1G2D - chains B and C of the 3 polymer chains in the assembly; structure by X-ray diffraction, 2.20 A resolution.

Chain B:
Molecule: 16-nt DNA strand
Sequence (16 nucleotides; each row starts with the number of its first residue):
    18 TCCTTTTATAGCGTCC

Chain C:
Molecule: Tata box zinc finger protein
Source organism: Mus musculus
Reference sequence: P08046 (EGR1_MOUSE); residues 102-190 here correspond to UniProt positions 333-421 (UniProt number = residue number + 231)
Amino-acid sequence (90 residues; row label = number of the first residue in the row):
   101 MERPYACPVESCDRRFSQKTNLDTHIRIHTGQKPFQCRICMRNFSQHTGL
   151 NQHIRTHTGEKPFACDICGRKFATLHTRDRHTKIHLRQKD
Disordered / not traced: 190
Curated features (UniProtKB/Swiss-Prot):
  - zinc finger: Tyr105 to His129 (C2H2-type 1), Phe135 to His157 (C2H2-type 2), Phe163 to His185 (C2H2-type 3)
  - site (Interaction with DNA): Arg103, Arg114, Arg142, Arg170, Arg180
Reported in the primary citation:
  - contacts within the chain: Thr148-Gln152
  - binding site for the 16-nt DNA strand: Gln152

Interface between chain B and chain C:
Pairs across the interface (15; chain B residue first):
  DC20(B) with Thr120(C), base contact
  DT21(B) with Thr120(C), base contact
  DT22(B) with His147(C), salt bridge to the phosphate
  DT23(B) with His147(C), base contact; Thr148(C), base contact
  DT24(B) with Thr148(C), hydrogen bond to the base; Leu175(C), sugar contact
  DA25(B) with Thr148(C), base contact; Gln152(C), base contact; Leu175(C), base contact
  DT26(B) with His176(C), base contact
  DA27(B) with His176(C), hydrogen bond to the base
  DG28(B) with His176(C), base contact; Arg180(C), hydrogen bond to the base
  DC29(B) with Arg180(C), base contact
Interface residues without a listed pair, chain B (11 interface residues in all): DC19
Interface residues without a listed pair, chain C (10 interface residues in all): Gln118, Lys119, Asn151

In short:
The interface between chain B and chain C involves 11 residues on one side and 10 on the other; the contacts
include 3 hydrogen bonds and 1 salt bridge. Among the polar pairs are DT24(B)-Thr148(C), DA27(B)-His176(C) and
DG28(B)-Arg180(C). From the paper: a binding site for the 16-nt DNA strand at Gln152(C); contacts within the
chain involving Thr148(C) and Gln152(C).
Chain B is a 16-nt DNA strand and chain C is Tata box zinc finger protein (Mus musculus); the structure,
Structure of a CYS2HIS2 zinc finger/tata box complex (clone #2), was determined by X-ray diffraction together
with 1G2F from the same study.
